7KSY - chains A and P of the 4 polymer chains in the assembly; structure by X-ray diffraction, 1.58 A resolution.

[Chain A]
Name: DNA-directed DNA/RNA polymerase mu
Source organism: Homo sapiens
Notes: EC 2.7.7.7
UniProtKB: Q9NP87 (DPOLM_HUMAN); numbering as in UniProt; present here: 132-397, 410-494
Amino-acid sequence (356 residues; row label = number of the first residue in the row; note: 12 numbers in that range are skipped by the numbering (no residue carries them; nothing is unmodelled there)):
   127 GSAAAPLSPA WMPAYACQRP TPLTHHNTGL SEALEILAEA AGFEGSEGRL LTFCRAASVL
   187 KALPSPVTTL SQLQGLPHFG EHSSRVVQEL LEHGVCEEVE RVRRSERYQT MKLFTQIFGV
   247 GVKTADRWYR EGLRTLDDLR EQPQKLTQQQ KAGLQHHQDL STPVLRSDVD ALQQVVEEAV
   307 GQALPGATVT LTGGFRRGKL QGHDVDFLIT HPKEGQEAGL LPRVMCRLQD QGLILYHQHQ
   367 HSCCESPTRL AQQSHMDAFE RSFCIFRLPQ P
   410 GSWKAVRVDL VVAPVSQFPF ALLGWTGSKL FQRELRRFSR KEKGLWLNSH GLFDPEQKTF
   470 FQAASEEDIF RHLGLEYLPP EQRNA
Unresolved in the structure: 127-136, 365-383
Construct notes: expression tag (127-131); engineered mutation Gly410 (Pro in Q9NP87)
UniProt features mapped onto this chain:
  - region: Arg323 to Asp332 (Involved in ssDNA binding)
  - binding site (Mg(2+)): Asp330, Asp332, Asp418
  - site: Gly433 (Responsible for the low discrimination between dNTP and rNTP)
Covalently attached groups: 2,3-dihydroxy-1,4-dithiobutane (DTT) linked to Cys180
Bound ions: Na+ site 1: Thr241, Ile243, Val246 (shared with DT3(P) of chain P); Mg2+: Asp330, Asp332 (together with glycolic acid) (shared with DG5(P) of chain P); Na+ site 2: Asp330, Asp332, Asp418 (shared with DA4(P), DG5(P) of chain P)
Ligand contacts: glycolic acid (GOA): Gly319, Gly320, Arg323, Asp330, Asp332
From the paper describing this entry:
  - mutagenesis - K438D: unchanged catalytic activity on presence of Mn2+
  - mutagenesis - R445A: increased catalytic activity on dGTP misinsertion
  - mutagenesis - K438D: decreased catalytic activity on Mg2+-dependent dGTP:At
  - mutagenesis - K438D (23-fold): decreased catalytic activity on :Ct insertion

[Chain P]
Molecule: 5-nt DNA strand
Sequence (5 nucleotides; row label = number of the first residue in the row):
     1 CGTAG
Bound ions: Na+ site 1: DT3 (shared with Thr241(A), Ile243(A), Val246(A) of chain A); Na+ site 2: DA4, DG5 (shared with Asp330(A), Asp332(A), Asp418(A) of chain A); Mg2+: DG5 (together with glycolic acid) (shared with Asp330(A), Asp332(A) of chain A)

[Chain A / chain P interface]
Pairs across the interface (29; chain A residue first):
  Ile243(A) - DT3(P)  phosphate contact
  Phe244(A) - DT3(P)  phosphate contact
  Gly245(A) - DG2(P)  phosphate contact
  Gly245(A) - DT3(P)  hydrogen bond to the phosphate
  Val246(A) - DG2(P)  hydrogen bond to the phosphate
  Val246(A) - DT3(P)  hydrogen bond to the phosphate
  Gly247(A) - DG2(P)  hydrogen bond to the phosphate
  Lys249(A) - DC1(P)  phosphate contact
  Lys249(A) - DG2(P)  phosphate contact
  Thr250(A) - DC1(P)  hydrogen bond to the phosphate
  Thr250(A) - DG2(P)  hydrogen bond to the phosphate
  Gln275(A) - DG2(P)  sugar contact
  Arg323(A) - DG5(P)  hydrogen bond to the phosphate
  Asp330(A) - DG5(P)  phosphate contact
  Asp332(A) - DA4(P)  phosphate contact
  Asp332(A) - DG5(P)  phosphate contact
  Phe389(A) - DT3(P)  sugar contact
  Phe389(A) - DA4(P)  sugar contact
  Arg416(A) - DT3(P)  phosphate contact
  Arg416(A) - DA4(P)  salt bridge to the phosphate
  Asp418(A) - DA4(P)  sugar contact
  Gly433(A) - DG5(P)  sugar contact
  Trp434(A) - DA4(P)  sugar contact
  Trp434(A) - DG5(P)  sugar contact
  Thr435(A) - DG5(P)  phosphate contact
  Gly436(A) - DG5(P)  hydrogen bond to the phosphate
  Ser437(A) - DG5(P)  sugar contact
  Lys438(A) - DG5(P)  base contact
  Arg445(A) - DG5(P)  base contact
Other interface residues (no listed pair), chain A (25 interface residues in all): Val248, Gly319, Arg387, Gln441

[Overview]
25 residues of chain A and 5 residues of chain P are in contact, with 8 hydrogen bonds and 1 salt bridge.
Among the polar pairs are Gly245(A)-DT3(P), Val246(A)-DG2(P) and Val246(A)-DT3(P). From the paper: R445A of
chain A increases catalytic activity on dGTP misinsertion; K438D of chain A reduces catalytic activity on
Mg2+-dependent dGTP:At.
Chain A is DNA-directed DNA/RNA polymerase mu (Homo sapiens) and chain P is a 5-nt DNA strand; the structure,
DNA Polymerase Mu, dGTP:Ct Product State Ternary Complex, 10 mM Mg2+ (960min), was determined by X-ray
diffraction (same publication as 7KSS, 7KST, 7KSU, 7KSV, 7KSW, 7KSX and 25 further entries).
